Entry 3BXN (X-ray diffraction, 1.86 A resolution); this record covers chains A and C of the 3 polymer chains in the assembly.

# Chain A
Protein: HLA-B*1402 extracellular domain
Organism: Homo sapiens
Notes: fragment: ectodomain, residues 10-286
Reference sequence: Q56H30 (Q56H30_HUMAN); residues 1-277 here correspond to UniProt positions 10-286 (UniProt number = residue number + 9)
Sequence (278 residues; numbered 0 to 277; the number before each row is that of its first residue; numbering starts at 0):
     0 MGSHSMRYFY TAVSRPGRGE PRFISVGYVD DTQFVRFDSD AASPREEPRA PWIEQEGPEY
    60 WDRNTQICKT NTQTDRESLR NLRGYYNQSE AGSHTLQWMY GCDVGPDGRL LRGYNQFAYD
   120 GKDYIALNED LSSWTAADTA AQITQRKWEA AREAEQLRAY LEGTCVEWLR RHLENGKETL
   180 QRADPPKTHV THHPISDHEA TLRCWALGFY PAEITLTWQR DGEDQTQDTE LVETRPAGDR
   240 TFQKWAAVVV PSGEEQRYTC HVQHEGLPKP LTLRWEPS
Disordered / not traced: 0, 277
Construct notes: expression tag (0)
Disulfide bonds: C101-C164, C203-C259

# Chain C
Protein: Cathepsin A signal sequence octapeptide
Notes: fragment: signal sequence peptide, residues 2-10
Reference sequence: P10619 (PPGB_HUMAN); residues 1-9 here correspond to UniProt positions 2-10 (UniProt number = residue number + 1)
Sequence (9 residues; numbered 1 to 9; the number before each row is that of its first residue):
     1 IRAAPPPLF

# Chain A / chain C interface
Residue-residue contacts (41):
  Y7(A) - I1(C)
  Y7(A) - R2(C)
  Y9(A) - R2(C)  hydrogen bond
  S24(A) - R2(C)  hydrogen bond
  E45(A) - R2(C)  salt bridge
  Y59(A) - I1(C)  hydrophobic
  N63(A) - I1(C)
  N63(A) - R2(C)  hydrogen bond (side chain-backbone)
  I66(A) - R2(C)
  I66(A) - A3(C)
  I66(A) - P5(C)
  C67(A) - R2(C)  hydrogen bond
  T69(A) - P5(C)
  N70(A) - P5(C)
  T73(A) - P5(C)
  T73(A) - L8(C)
  E76(A) - L8(C)
  S77(A) - L8(C)
  S77(A) - F9(C)  hydrogen bond (side chain-backbone)
  N80(A) - F9(C)  hydrogen bond (side chain-backbone)
  L81(A) - F9(C)  hydrophobic
  Y84(A) - F9(C)  hydrogen bond (side chain-backbone)
  L95(A) - F9(C)  hydrophobic
  W97(A) - A4(C)
  W97(A) - P6(C)
  Y99(A) - R2(C)
  Y99(A) - A3(C)  hydrogen bond (side chain-backbone)
  F116(A) - P6(C)  hydrophobic
  F116(A) - F9(C)  hydrophobic
  Y123(A) - F9(C)  hydrophobic
  T143(A) - F9(C)  hydrogen bond (side chain-backbone)
  K146(A) - F9(C)  hydrogen bond (side chain-backbone)
  W147(A) - P7(C)
  W147(A) - L8(C)  hydrogen bond (side chain-backbone)
  W147(A) - F9(C)  hydrophobic
  E152(A) - P7(C)
  Y159(A) - I1(C)  hydrogen bond (side chain-backbone)
  Y159(A) - R2(C)
  Y159(A) - A3(C)  hydrogen bond (side chain-backbone)
  T163(A) - I1(C)
  W167(A) - I1(C)
Also at the interface, not in a pair above, chain A (33 interface residues in all): M5, V25, V34, F36, R62
From the paper, about this interface:
  - specific contacts: N70(A)-A3(C) (water-mediated contact), N80(A)-F9(C), W97(A)-P6(C) (hydrophobic contact), F116(A)-F9(C) (pi stacking), F116(A)-P6(C) (hydrophobic contact), Y123(A)-F9(C) (pi stacking), H171(A)-I1(C) (water-mediated contact)

# Summary
33 residues of chain A and 9 residues of chain C are in contact, with 13 hydrogen bonds and 1 salt bridge.
Polar pairs include E45(A)-R2(C), Y9(A)-R2(C) and S24(A)-R2(C). The paper describes water-mediated contacts
between N70(A) and A3(C) and H171(A) and I1(C); a contact between N80(A) and F9(C); hydrophobic contacts
between W97(A) and P6(C) and F116(A) and P6(C).
Chain A is HLA-B*1402 extracellular domain (Homo sapiens) and chain C is Cathepsin A signal sequence
octapeptide; the structure, The high resolution crystal structure of HLA-B*1402 complexed with a Cathepsin A
signal sequence peptide, pCatA, was determined by X-ray diffraction (same publication as 3BVN, 3BP4 and 3BP7).
